Entry 7ZYJ (electron microscopy, 2.70 A resolution); this record covers chains a and b of the 28 polymer chains in the assembly.

# Chain a
Molecule: Proteasome subunit alpha type
Source organism: Leishmania tarentolae
UniProtKB: A0A640KZP5 (A0A640KZP5_LEITA); numbering as in UniProt (aligned over 1-250)
Amino-acid sequence (250 residues; numbered 1 to 250; the number before each row is that of its first residue):
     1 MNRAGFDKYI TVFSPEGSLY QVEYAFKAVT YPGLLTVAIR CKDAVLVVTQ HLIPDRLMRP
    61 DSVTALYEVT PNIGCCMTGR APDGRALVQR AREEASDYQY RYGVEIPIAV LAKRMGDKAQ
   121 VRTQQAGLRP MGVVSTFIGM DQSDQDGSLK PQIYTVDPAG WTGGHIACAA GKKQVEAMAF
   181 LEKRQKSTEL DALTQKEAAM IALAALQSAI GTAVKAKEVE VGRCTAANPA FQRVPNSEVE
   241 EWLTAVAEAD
Disordered / not traced: 1-3, 249-250

# Chain b
Molecule: Proteasome subunit alpha type
Source organism: Leishmania tarentolae
UniProtKB: A0A640KGL4 (A0A640KGL4_LEITA); residues 1-231 here = UniProt positions 1-231
Amino-acid sequence (231 residues; row label = number of the first residue in the row):
     1 MSEAFYGLTT FSPSGKLIQI EYATTAAGKG TTALGVKATD GVVIAAKKKA PSTLVDASSI
    61 QKVFVLDEHV GCTYSGMGPD CRVLIDSARK NCQQYKLMYN EPIPISQLVR KISAIYQEFT
   121 QSGGVRPFGC SLLVAGVDAN GYHLYQVDPS GTFWAWKATA IGTGSPDAKA FLEKRYTVDM
   181 ELEDAVHTAL LTLKEGFDGQ MTSENTQVGR VVENRFEILS VDQLRDYLDQ I
Disordered / not traced: 1-2

# How chain a and chain b interact
Contacting residue pairs (54; chain a residue first):
  Thr11(a) - Arg126(b)
  Val12(a) - Leu8(b)  hydrophobic
  Val12(a) - Gln19(b)
  Phe13(a) - Gln19(b)  hydrogen bond (backbone-side chain)
  Phe13(a) - Tyr22(b)  hydrophobic
  Phe13(a) - Ala23(b)  hydrophobic
  Phe13(a) - Ala26(b)  hydrophobic
  Phe13(a) - Met77(b)  hydrophobic
  Phe13(a) - Arg126(b)
  Phe13(a) - Pro127(b)
  Phe13(a) - Gly129(b)
  Ser14(a) - Tyr22(b)
  Pro15(a) - Tyr22(b)  hydrophobic
  Glu16(a) - Lys29(b)  hydrogen bond (backbone-side chain)
  Gly17(a) - Tyr22(b)
  Gly17(a) - Ala26(b)
  Gly17(a) - Lys29(b)  hydrogen bond (backbone-side chain)
  Leu19(a) - Met77(b)  hydrophobic
  Leu19(a) - Arg126(b)
  Arg40(a) - Asp56(b)  salt bridge
  Lys113(a) - Arg82(b)
  Lys113(a) - Asp86(b)  salt bridge
  Asp117(a) - Arg82(b)
  Asp117(a) - Asp86(b)
  Gln120(a) - Pro79(b)
  Gln120(a) - Asp80(b)  hydrogen bond
  Gln120(a) - Val83(b)
  Thr123(a) - Arg126(b)  hydrogen bond (backbone-side chain)
  Gln124(a) - Asp80(b)
  Gln124(a) - Phe119(b)
  Gln124(a) - Gly124(b)
  Gln124(a) - Val125(b)
  Gln124(a) - Arg126(b)  hydrogen bond (side chain-backbone)
  Gln124(a) - Pro127(b)
  Gln124(a) - Phe128(b)
  Gln125(a) - Ala4(b)
  Gln125(a) - Gly124(b)
  Ala126(a) - Ala4(b)  hydrophobic
  Ala126(a) - Gly124(b)  hydrogen bond (backbone-backbone)
  Ala159(a) - Pro79(b)
  Gly160(a) - Pro79(b)
  Gly164(a) - Val55(b)
  Gly164(a) - Ser59(b)  hydrogen bond (backbone-side chain)
  His165(a) - Leu54(b)  hydrogen bond (side chain-backbone)
  Ile166(a) - Leu54(b)  hydrogen bond (backbone-backbone)
  Ile166(a) - Asp56(b)
  Ala167(a) - Leu54(b)
  Met178(a) - Leu54(b)  hydrophobic
  Leu181(a) - Leu54(b)  hydrophobic
  Glu182(a) - Ser52(b)  hydrogen bond
  Glu182(a) - Leu54(b)
  Gln185(a) - Thr53(b)  hydrogen bond
  Gln185(a) - Leu54(b)
  Leu190(a) - Leu54(b)  hydrophobic
Other interface residues (no listed pair), chain a (33 interface residues in all): Ile10, Ser18, Gly127, Tyr154, Trp161, Gly163
Other interface residues (no listed pair), chain b (29 interface residues in all): Thr25, Ile60, Tyr74

# Summary
33 residues of chain a face 29 of chain b across their interface, with 12 hydrogen bonds and 2 salt bridges.
Polar pairs include Arg40(a)-Asp56(b), Lys113(a)-Asp86(b) and Phe13(a)-Gln19(b).
Here chain a is Proteasome subunit alpha type and chain b is Proteasome subunit alpha type, both from
Leishmania tarentolae. Entry 7ZYJ (Leishmania tarentolae proteasome 20S subunit in complex with compound 2)
was determined by electron microscopy.
